PDB entry 6CSU | X-ray diffraction, 2.50 A resolution | chains B and D of the 4 polymer chains in the assembly

== Chain B (and D) ==
Molecule: Centrosomal protein of 152 kDa
Organism: Homo sapiens
Notes: chain D of this document is another copy of the same molecule, construct and numbering; everything in this record applies to it too
UniProt: O94986 (CE152_HUMAN), isoform O94986-2; residues 1205-1257 here correspond to UniProt positions 1261-1313 (UniProt number = residue number + 56)
Chain sequence (54 residues; numbered 1204 to 1257; the number before each row is that of its first residue):
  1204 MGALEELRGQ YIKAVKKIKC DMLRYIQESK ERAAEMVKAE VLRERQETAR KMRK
Unresolved in the structure: 1204, 1256-1257 (chain D: 1256-1257)
Differences from the reference sequence: initiating methionine (1204)
Reported in the primary citation:
  - self-association interface (contacts with another copy of this molecule); pairs are residue here / residue on that copy: Leu1207-Leu1207, Leu1210-Leu1210, Tyr1214-Tyr1214, Ile1221-Ile1221, Met1225-Met1225, Tyr1228-Tyr1228
  - mutagenesis - L1207A/L1210A/Y1214A/I1221A/M1225A/Y1228A: decreased binding to Centrosomal protein of 63 kDa

== How chain B and chain D interact ==
Pairs across the interface - 19 pairs, chain B then chain D:
  Leu1207(B) with Ala1206(D), hydrophobic; Leu1207(D), hydrophobic; Leu1210(D)
  Leu1210(B) with Leu1210(D), hydrophobic
  Tyr1214(B) with Leu1210(D); Arg1211(D); Tyr1214(D)
  Ala1217(B) with Tyr1214(D), hydrophobic
  Val1218(B) with Tyr1214(D), hydrophobic; Val1218(D), hydrophobic; Ile1221(D), hydrophobic
  Ile1221(B) with Ile1221(D), hydrophobic
  Met1225(B) with Met1225(D), hydrophobic
  Tyr1228(B) with Tyr1228(D), hydrophobic
  Ile1229(B) with Tyr1228(D)
  Ser1232(B) with Tyr1228(D), hydrogen bond
  Glu1243(B) with Arg1246(D), salt bridge
  Glu1250(B) with Glu1250(D)
  Arg1253(B) with Arg1253(D)
Also at the interface, not in a pair above, chain B (14 interface residues in all): Arg1211
Also at the interface, not in a pair above, chain D (14 interface residues in all): Ala1217, Ile1229

== Overview ==
Chain B and chain D each contribute 14 residues to their interface; the contacts include 1 hydrogen bond and 1
salt bridge. Polar pairs include Glu1243(B)-Arg1246(D) and Ser1232(B)-Tyr1228(D). The paper reports that
L1207A/L1210A/Y1214A/I1221A/M1225A/Y1228A of chain B reduce binding to Centrosomal protein of 63 kDa; a
self-association interface involving Leu1207(B), Leu1210(B) and Tyr1214(B) among others.
Both chains are Centrosomal protein of 152 kDa (Homo sapiens). Entry 6CSU (The structure of the Cep63-Cep152
heterotetrameric complex) was determined by X-ray diffraction together with 6CSV from the same study.
